6YXX - chains AA and AW of the 87 polymer chains in the assembly; structure by electron microscopy, 3.90 A resolution.

[Chain AA]
Molecule: 12S ribosomal RNA
Organism: Trypanosoma brucei brucei
Sequence (1176 nucleotides; numbered 1 to 1176; the number before each row is that of its first residue):
     1 AUUUUACCAA UUAAGAAGAA UAUUAUAAUA AUGGGUGUCU UAUAUUUUAA AUAAAUAUUU
    61 AAAUUCCGUG UAGUAAAUUU AUUAUUUGUA UUAUUUAUAU AAUAGGUGUA UUAUAUUUAA
   121 AUUUUAAAUU UGUUGUUUUA UAUUUAGAUA CAUAUUUAUA GAUUAAUAUA UUUAAAUAAU
   181 AUUUUAAAAU UUAUUGAACU GUNNNNNNNN NNNNNNNNNN NNNNNNNNNN NNNNNNNNNN
   241 NNNNNNNNNN NNNNNNNNNN NNNNNNNNNN NNNACCAAAU AAAUAUAGUA AGAUUAUUUU
   301 AGUUGAAUUA AUAAAUAAAU AUUUAUUUUU CUUUGUAAAU AUUAUGAACA AUUUAAAAAU
   361 UAAUCUGUUU AACUAAAAUG UUAUAUAUAA UAAUCUAAGU UAAUUUGAAU AUUAAAAGUA
   421 CAAGUAUAAU UUGUAAUUCU AAAGUAUUUU AAUGGUAUAU UUUUAGUAGG UAAAUGAAAA
   481 GUAUAAAUGG AUAUAACUUA AUAUUUAAUA UUUGUUUAAU GAAAAGUAUU UUAUUAUUAU
   541 AUUGUAUAGU AUUAUUAUAG UGUAUAGUUU UUUAAAAAUA UAAAAAUAUU GUUAAUAAAA
   601 UUAUCGUAUU UUAAGUGCGU UUAUUAAAUG CGUUUGUCUA AGAUAAUUAU UUAAGAUUAU
   661 UCUUGUAAAU AUAUUUAAAU AUUAAUAAUU CUUAAAAUAA AAAAAUAUCC UCAAUUGCAA
   721 UAUUAUUGUA GCAUAGUAAU UUGUUAACUA AAUAUUAAAG UGUUCCAUAG AAAAUUUUUA
   781 AAUUACAACA AAUAAAAUAA AGUAUGAAUU AAUAUCAAAA UUUUAAUAAA AAUUAAAAAA
   841 UUAAAAUAGG GCAAGUCCUA CUCUCCUUUA CAAAGAGAAC AUUAUGAUAU GUAAUUGUAU
   901 GUUUGAUUGG GGCAAUACUA UAUUUAUUUA UAUAGCAUAA GAACUAUAUU CUUUGAAAUU
   961 AUAAAAGGUU CGAGCAGGUU AACAAGCAUU AAAAAUAAAU GUGUUUCAUC GUCUACUUAU
  1021 UACCAUGAUU GNNNNNNNNN NNNNNNNNNA AUUCGUUAGU UGGGUUAAAA UCGUUGUAAA
  1081 GCAGAUUUGU UUAUAUAUUU AAUUUUUAUA AUUAAUAAUA AUUAAUAUAA GUACGCAAGG
  1141 AUUGAUUAUU GAAAAAAGAA AGAAGAAUAU AAUUUA
Not modelled in the structure: 197-202, 274-277, 396-442, 596-786, 1023-1032, 1050-1058, 1066-1070
Metal / ion sites: Mg2+ site 1: C8, G108; Mg2+ site 2 near A30 (its only coordinating residue here); Mg2+ site 3 near A146 (its only coordinating residue here); Mg2+ site 4 near A1083 (its only coordinating residue here); Mg2+ site 5: U1106, U1107

[Chain AW]
Protein: uL22m
Organism: Trypanosoma brucei brucei
UniProtKB: C9ZSI8 (C9ZSI8_TRYB9); residues 1-278 here = UniProt positions 1-278
Sequence (278 residues; row label = number of the first residue in the row):
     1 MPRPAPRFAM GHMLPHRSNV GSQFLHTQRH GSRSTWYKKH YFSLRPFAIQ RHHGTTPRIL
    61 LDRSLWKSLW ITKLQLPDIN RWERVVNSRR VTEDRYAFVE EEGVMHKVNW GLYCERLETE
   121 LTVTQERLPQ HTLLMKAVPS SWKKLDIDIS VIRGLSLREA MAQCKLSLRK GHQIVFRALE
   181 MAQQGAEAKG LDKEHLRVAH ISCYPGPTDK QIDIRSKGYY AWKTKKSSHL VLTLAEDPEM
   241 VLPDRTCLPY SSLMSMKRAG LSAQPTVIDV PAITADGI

[Interface between chain AA and chain AW]
Contacting residue pairs - 133 pairs, chain AA then chain AW:
  A17(AA) - Ile71(AW)  base contact
  A17(AA) - Lys73(AW)  salt bridge to the phosphate
  A19(AA) - Leu69(AW)  base contact
  A20(AA) - Lys67(AW)  hydrogen bond to the base
  A20(AA) - Ser68(AW)  base contact
  A20(AA) - Leu69(AW)  base contact
  A20(AA) - Ile71(AW)  phosphate contact
  A22(AA) - Lys67(AW)  base contact
  U89(AA) - Lys67(AW)  base contact
  U92(AA) - Thr56(AW)  phosphate contact
  A93(AA) - Gly54(AW)  sugar contact
  A93(AA) - Thr55(AW)  phosphate contact
  A93(AA) - Thr56(AW)  hydrogen bond to the phosphate
  A93(AA) - Lys67(AW)  salt bridge to the phosphate
  U94(AA) - Arg29(AW)  sugar contact
  U94(AA) - His53(AW)  salt bridge to the phosphate
  U94(AA) - Gly54(AW)  hydrogen bond to the phosphate
  U94(AA) - Lys67(AW)  base contact
  U95(AA) - Gln28(AW)  hydrogen bond to the phosphate
  U95(AA) - Ser32(AW)  phosphate contact
  U95(AA) - Arg51(AW)  salt bridge to the phosphate
  U95(AA) - His53(AW)  salt bridge to the phosphate
  U96(AA) - Arg33(AW)  salt bridge to the phosphate
  U96(AA) - Leu69(AW)  base contact
  A97(AA) - Arg33(AW)  salt bridge to the phosphate
  A97(AA) - Lys39(AW)  phosphate contact
  U98(AA) - Lys39(AW)  salt bridge to the phosphate
  A101(AA) - Tyr204(AW)  sugar contact
  A102(AA) - Thr132(AW)  base contact
  A102(AA) - His200(AW)  hydrogen bond to the base
  A102(AA) - Tyr204(AW)  sugar contact
  A102(AA) - Val231(AW)  base contact
  U103(AA) - Ser202(AW)  hydrogen bond to the phosphate
  G105(AA) - Arg153(AW)  hydrogen bond to the base
  U144(AA) - His40(AW)  hydrogen bond to the sugar
  U144(AA) - Tyr41(AW)  hydrogen bond to the phosphate
  U145(AA) - Lys39(AW)  sugar contact
  U145(AA) - His40(AW)  phosphate contact
  U145(AA) - Tyr41(AW)  hydrogen bond to the phosphate
  A146(AA) - His30(AW)  sugar contact
  A146(AA) - Gly31(AW)  phosphate contact
  A146(AA) - Arg33(AW)  phosphate contact
  G147(AA) - His16(AW)  salt bridge to the phosphate
  G147(AA) - His30(AW)  sugar contact
  G147(AA) - Gly31(AW)  phosphate contact
  A148(AA) - His16(AW)  salt bridge to the phosphate
  A148(AA) - Arg17(AW)  phosphate contact
  A148(AA) - Asn19(AW)  sugar contact
  U149(AA) - Arg17(AW)  salt bridge to the phosphate
  U149(AA) - Ser18(AW)  sugar contact
  U149(AA) - Asn19(AW)  sugar contact
  U149(AA) - Gly21(AW)  base contact
  U149(AA) - Ser22(AW)  hydrogen bond to the base
  U149(AA) - Leu25(AW)  hydrogen bond to the base
  A150(AA) - Asn19(AW)  phosphate contact
  A150(AA) - Val20(AW)  phosphate contact
  A150(AA) - Gly21(AW)  sugar contact
  C151(AA) - Arg3(AW)  base contact
  C151(AA) - Pro6(AW)  base contact
  C151(AA) - Phe8(AW)  base contact
  C151(AA) - Ser22(AW)  hydrogen bond to the sugar
  C151(AA) - Gln23(AW)  hydrogen bond to the phosphate
  C151(AA) - Phe24(AW)  base contact
  U153(AA) - Pro4(AW)  sugar contact
  U153(AA) - Ala5(AW)  base contact
  U153(AA) - Pro6(AW)  base contact
  U153(AA) - Arg7(AW)  hydrogen bond to the base
  A154(AA) - Met1(AW)  base contact
  A154(AA) - Pro2(AW)  base contact
  A154(AA) - Arg3(AW)  base contact
  A154(AA) - Pro4(AW)  sugar contact
  A178(AA) - Pro2(AW)  phosphate contact
  A178(AA) - Arg3(AW)  hydrogen bond to the sugar
  A179(AA) - Arg3(AW)  phosphate contact
  U180(AA) - Gln23(AW)  hydrogen bond to the sugar
  A181(AA) - Gln23(AW)  sugar contact
  U294(AA) - Asn19(AW)  hydrogen bond to the sugar
  U295(AA) - His16(AW)  base contact
  U295(AA) - Arg17(AW)  hydrogen bond to the base
  U295(AA) - Ser18(AW)  base contact
  U295(AA) - Asn19(AW)  hydrogen bond to the phosphate
  A296(AA) - Ser18(AW)  base contact
  A296(AA) - Val20(AW)  base contact
  A480(AA) - Arg45(AW)  hydrogen bond to the base
  G481(AA) - Gln50(AW)  hydrogen bond to the base
  G481(AA) - His52(AW)  hydrogen bond to the base
  G481(AA) - His53(AW)  sugar contact
  G481(AA) - Thr55(AW)  base contact
  G481(AA) - Pro57(AW)  base contact
  U482(AA) - Met10(AW)  base contact
  U482(AA) - Gly11(AW)  phosphate contact
  U482(AA) - His12(AW)  phosphate contact
  A483(AA) - Gln50(AW)  hydrogen bond to the base
  A485(AA) - Gln50(AW)  base contact
  A486(AA) - Gln50(AW)  base contact
  A486(AA) - His52(AW)  base contact
  A486(AA) - Ile59(AW)  hydrogen bond to the base
  A486(AA) - Leu61(AW)  sugar contact
  A486(AA) - Arg63(AW)  hydrogen bond to the sugar
  A486(AA) - Ser64(AW)  base contact
  A486(AA) - Arg84(AW)  sugar contact
  A486(AA) - Val85(AW)  sugar contact
  A487(AA) - Phe47(AW)  sugar contact
  A487(AA) - Arg63(AW)  salt bridge to the phosphate
  A487(AA) - Trp82(AW)  stacking on the base
  A487(AA) - Arg84(AW)  salt bridge to the phosphate
  A487(AA) - Glu93(AW)  hydrogen bond to the base
  A487(AA) - Asp94(AW)  base contact
  A487(AA) - Arg95(AW)  base contact
  A487(AA) - Tyr96(AW)  hydrogen bond to the base
  U488(AA) - Phe47(AW)  phosphate contact
  U488(AA) - Phe98(AW)  base contact
  G490(AA) - Leu44(AW)  base contact
  A491(AA) - Tyr37(AW)  phosphate contact
  U492(AA) - Tyr37(AW)  hydrogen bond to the phosphate
  U492(AA) - Lys38(AW)  hydrogen bond to the sugar
  U492(AA) - Arg45(AW)  phosphate contact
  U494(AA) - Tyr41(AW)  phosphate contact
  A495(AA) - His16(AW)  hydrogen bond to the base
  U502(AA) - Lys210(AW)  salt bridge to the phosphate
  U504(AA) - Trp142(AW)  phosphate contact
  U505(AA) - Lys143(AW)  salt bridge to the phosphate
  U511(AA) - Arg215(AW)  hydrogen bond to the base
  U512(AA) - Arg215(AW)  sugar contact
  A804(AA) - Leu168(AW)  phosphate contact
  U805(AA) - Lys144(AW)  salt bridge to the phosphate
  U805(AA) - Lys170(AW)  salt bridge to the phosphate
  U805(AA) - Lys225(AW)  hydrogen bond to the sugar
  G806(AA) - Lys144(AW)  hydrogen bond to the base
  G806(AA) - Lys225(AW)  phosphate contact
  A807(AA) - Trp222(AW)  hydrogen bond to the sugar
  A807(AA) - Lys223(AW)  phosphate contact
  A807(AA) - Thr224(AW)  hydrogen bond to the phosphate
Also at the interface, not in a pair above, chain AA (63 interface residues in all): U24, U100, A104, A152, U155, U484, G489, A493
Also at the interface, not in a pair above, chain AW (87 interface residues in all): Thr27, Ser34, Thr35, Phe42, Arg58, Trp66, Glu83, Lys136, Arg169, Thr233

[In short]
Chain AA and chain AW form an interface of 63 and 87 residues respectively; the contacts include 36 hydrogen
bonds, 17 salt bridges and 1 aromatic stacking contact. Polar pairs include A20(AA)-Lys67(AW),
A102(AA)-His200(AW) and G105(AA)-Arg153(AW). C8(AA) and G108(AA) form the Mg2+ site 1.
Here chain AA is 12S ribosomal RNA and chain AW is uL22m, both from Trypanosoma brucei brucei. Entry 6YXX
(State A of the Trypanosoma brucei mitoribosomal large subunit assembly intermediate) was determined by
electron microscopy, deposited together with 6YXY.
